PDB entry 9BCX | electron microscopy, 6.10 A resolution (low resolution: residue-level contacts below are approximate; hydrogen-bond / salt-bridge calls are withheld) | chains 2 and 5 of the 16 polymer chains in the assembly

== Chain 2 ==
Molecule: DNA replication licensing factor MCM2
Source organism: Saccharomyces cerevisiae
Notes: EC 3.6.4.12
UniProt: P29469 (MCM2_YEAST); residue numbers follow UniProt; this construct covers 1-868
Sequence (868 residues; row label = number of the first residue in the row):
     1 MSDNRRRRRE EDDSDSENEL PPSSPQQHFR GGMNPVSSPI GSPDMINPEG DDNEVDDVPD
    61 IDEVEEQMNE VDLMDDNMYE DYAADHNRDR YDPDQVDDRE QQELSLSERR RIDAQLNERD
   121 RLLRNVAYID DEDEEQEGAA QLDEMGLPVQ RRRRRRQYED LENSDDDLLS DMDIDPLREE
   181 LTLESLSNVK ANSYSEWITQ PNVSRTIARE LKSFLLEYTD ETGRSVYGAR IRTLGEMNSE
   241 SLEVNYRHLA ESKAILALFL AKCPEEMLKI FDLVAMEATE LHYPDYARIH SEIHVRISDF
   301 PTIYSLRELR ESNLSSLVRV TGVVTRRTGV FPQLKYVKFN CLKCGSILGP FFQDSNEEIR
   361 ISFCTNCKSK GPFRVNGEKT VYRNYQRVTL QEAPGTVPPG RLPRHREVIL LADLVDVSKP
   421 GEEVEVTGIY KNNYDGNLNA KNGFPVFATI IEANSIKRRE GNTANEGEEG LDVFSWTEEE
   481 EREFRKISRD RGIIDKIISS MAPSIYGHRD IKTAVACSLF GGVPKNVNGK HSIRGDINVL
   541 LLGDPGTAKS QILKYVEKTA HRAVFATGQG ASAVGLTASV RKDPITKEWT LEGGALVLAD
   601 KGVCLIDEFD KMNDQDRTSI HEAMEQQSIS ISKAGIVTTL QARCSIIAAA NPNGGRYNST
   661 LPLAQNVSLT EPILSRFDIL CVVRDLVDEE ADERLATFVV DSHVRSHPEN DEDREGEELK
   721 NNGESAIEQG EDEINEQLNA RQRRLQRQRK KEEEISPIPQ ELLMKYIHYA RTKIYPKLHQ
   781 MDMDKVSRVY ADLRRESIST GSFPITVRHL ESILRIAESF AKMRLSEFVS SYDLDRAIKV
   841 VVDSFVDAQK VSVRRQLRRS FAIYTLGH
Disordered / not traced: 1-181, 443-448, 460-475, 653-656, 707-736, 754-757
Swiss-Prot annotation at these positions:
  - zinc finger: C341 to C367 (C4-type)
  - motif: S675 to D678 (Arginine finger)
  - binding site (ATP): G543 to S550
  - modified residue (Phosphoserine): S14, S16, S23, S164, S170

== Chain 5 ==
Molecule: DNA replication licensing factor MCM5
Source organism: Saccharomyces cerevisiae
Notes: EC 3.6.4.12
UniProt: A0A6A5PUY8 (A0A6A5PUY8_YEASX); residue numbers follow UniProt; this construct covers 1-775
Sequence (775 residues; row label = number of the first residue in the row):
     1 MSFDRPEIYS APVLQGESPN DDDNTEIIKS FKNFILEFRL DSQFIYRDQL RNNILVKNYS
    61 LTVNMEHLIG YNEDIYKKLS DEPSDIIPLF ETAITQVAKR ISILSRAQSA NNNDKDPENT
   121 SMDTDSLLLN SLPTFQLILN SNANQIPLRD LDSEHVSKIV RLSGIIISTS VLSSRATYLS
   181 IMCRNCRHTT SITINNFNSI TGNTVSLPRS CLSTIESESS MANESNIGDE STKKNCGPDP
   241 YIIIHESSKF IDQQFLKLQE IPELVPVGEM PRNLTMTCDR YLTNKVIPGT RVTIVGIYSI
   301 YNSKNGAGSG RSGGGNGGSG VAIRTPYIKI LGIQSDVETS SIWNSVTMFT EEEEEEFLQL
   361 SRNPKLYEIL TNSIAPSIFG NEDIKKAIVC LLMGGSKKIL PDGMRLRGDI NVLLLGDPGT
   421 AKSQLLKFVE KVSPIAVYTS GKGSSAAGLT ASVQRDPMTR EFYLEGGAMV LADGGVVCID
   481 EFDKMRDEDR VAIHEAMEQQ TISIAKAGIT TVLNSRTSVL AAANPIYGRY DDLKSPGDNI
   541 DFQTTILSRF DMIFIVKDDH NEERDISIAN HVINIHTGNA NAMQNQQEEN GSEISIEKMK
   601 RYITYCRLKC APRLSPQAAE KLSSNFVTIR KQLLINELES TERSSIPITI RQLEAIIRIT
   661 ESLAKLELSP IAQERHVDEA IRLFQASTMD AASQDPIGGL NQASGTSLSE IRRFEQELKR
   721 RLPIGWSTSY QTLRREFVDT HRFSQLALDK ALYALEKHET IQLRHQGQNI YRSGV
Disordered / not traced: 1-17, 100-133, 209-238, 304-322, 335-349, 639-647, 693-704

== Chain 2 / chain 5 interface ==
Pairs across the interface - 71 pairs, chain 2 then chain 5:
  I289(2) with E154(5)
  R327(2) with E269(5)
  P332(2) with I323(5); R324(5); P326(5)
  L342(2) with T204(5)
  G377(2) with V156(5); S157(5); S299(5)
  E378(2) with S84(5); S157(5)
  Y382(2) with S153(5)
  Y385(2) with I323(5)
  V527(2) with S377(5); I575(5)
  N528(2) with P376(5); A580(5); Q584(5); I596(5)
  G529(2) with K431(5); I596(5)
  K530(2) with P376(5)
  H531(2) with S377(5); Q424(5)
  K587(2) with P457(5)
  W589(2) with Q454(5)
  D614(2) with K442(5)
  Q615(2) with K442(5)
  T618(2) with K442(5); E481(5)
  H621(2) with E481(5)
  E622(2) with E481(5)
  E625(2) with S423(5)
  Q626(2) with S423(5)
  S630(2) with Y438(5); T439(5); S440(5); G443(5)
  I631(2) with G443(5)
  S632(2) with G443(5); S444(5); S445(5); G448(5)
  K633(2) with G443(5)
  A634(2) with A447(5); Q454(5); E465(5)
  G635(2) with A447(5); E465(5)
  I636(2) with M270(5)
  T638(2) with M270(5)
  T639(2) with Y438(5)
  E671(2) with Y527(5); G528(5); R529(5)
  P672(2) with P418(5); G528(5)
  R676(2) with P418(5); G419(5)
  L778(2) with H576(5); T577(5)
  A791(2) with E562(5)
  I798(2) with H560(5)
  P804(2) with R529(5); H560(5)
  I805(2) with H560(5)
  T806(2) with R529(5); D558(5)
  V807(2) with I568(5)
  L810(2) with A569(5)
  L814(2) with I573(5)
Interface residues without a listed pair, chain 2 (62 interface residues in all): H290, F331, Q333, L334, P372, R374, T380, R383, N384, I533, S628, V637, Q641, H779, V786, S787, R795, E811, E818
Interface residues without a listed pair, chain 5 (65 interface residues in all): D85, D152, V267, G268, Y298, I300, A375, A421, K422, K427, F428, V437, G466, G467, A468, K484, I566, V572

== Summary ==
Chain 2 and chain 5 form an interface of 62 and 65 residues respectively. UniProt lists 8 ATP-binding residues
on chain 2.
Here chain 2 is DNA replication licensing factor MCM2 and chain 5 is DNA replication licensing factor MCM5,
both from Saccharomyces cerevisiae. Entry 9BCX (Cryo-EM structure of the S. cerevisiae ORC-Cdc6-Mcm2-7-DNA
complex with a fully closed Mcm2-Mcm5 DNA entry gate) was determined by electron microscopy.
